2YS5 - chains A and B; structure by solution NMR.

Chain A:
Molecule: Fibroblast growth factor receptor substrate 3
Source organism: Homo sapiens
Notes: fragment: PTB domain
UniProt: O43559 (FRS3_HUMAN); numbering as in UniProt (aligned over 8-146)
Sequence (146 residues; each row starts with the number of its first residue):
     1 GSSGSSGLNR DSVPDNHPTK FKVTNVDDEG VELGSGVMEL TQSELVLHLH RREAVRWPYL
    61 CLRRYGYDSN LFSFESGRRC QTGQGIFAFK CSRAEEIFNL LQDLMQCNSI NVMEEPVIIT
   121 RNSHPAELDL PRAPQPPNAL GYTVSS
Construct notes: expression tag (1-7)

Chain B:
Molecule: ALK tyrosine kinase receptor
Notes: EC 2.7.10.1; fragment: residues in database 1571-1589
UniProt: Q9UM73 (ALK_HUMAN); residues 1-19 here correspond to UniProt positions 1571-1589 (UniProt number = residue number + 1570)
Sequence (19 residues; row label = number of the first residue in the row):
     1 LFRLRHFPCG NVNYGYQQQ

Interface between chain A and chain B:
Pairs across the interface (47):
  Asn25(A) with Leu1(B); Phe2(B)
  Val26(A) with Phe2(B)
  Asp27(A) with Phe2(B)
  Asp28(A) with Phe2(B); Leu4(B); Arg5(B)
  Leu33(A) with Phe2(B)
  Trp57(A) with Leu1(B)
  Tyr59(A) with Tyr16(B)
  Leu60(A) with Tyr16(B)
  Leu62(A) with Tyr16(B)
  Arg63(A) with Gly15(B); Tyr16(B)
  Arg64(A) with Phe7(B); Val12(B); Tyr14(B)
  Tyr65(A) with Val12(B); Asn13(B); Tyr14(B); Gly15(B)
  Gly66(A) with Phe7(B); Cys9(B); Asn11(B); Val12(B)
  Tyr67(A) with Cys9(B); Asn11(B)
  Asp68(A) with Pro8(B); Cys9(B); Gly10(B)
  Leu71(A) with Pro8(B)
  Ser73(A) with Phe7(B)
  Phe74(A) with Phe7(B)
  Arg79(A) with Gln19(B)
  Ile86(A) with Phe2(B); Arg3(B); Leu4(B); His6(B); Phe7(B)
  Phe87(A) with Leu1(B); Phe2(B)
  Ala88(A) with Leu4(B)
  Phe98(A) with Asn13(B)
  Gln102(A) with Asn13(B)
  Met105(A) with Tyr16(B)
  Asn108(A) with Tyr16(B)
  Asp129(A) with Gln19(B)
Also at the interface, not in a pair above, chain A (33 interface residues in all): Val55, Glu75, Thr82, Phe89, Leu130, Arg132
Also at the interface, not in a pair above, chain B (19 interface residues in all): Gln17, Gln18

In short:
The interface between chain A and chain B involves 33 residues on one side and 19 on the other.
Here chain A is Fibroblast growth factor receptor substrate 3 (Homo sapiens) and chain B is ALK tyrosine
kinase receptor. Entry 2YS5 (Solution structure of the complex of the PTB domain of SNT-2 and 19-residue
peptide (aa 1571-1589) ...) was determined by solution NMR, deposited together with 2KUP.
